PDB entry 7PY6 | electron microscopy, 4.10 A resolution (low resolution: residue-level contacts below are approximate; hydrogen-bond / salt-bridge calls are withheld) | chains N and D of the 10 polymer chains in the assembly

Chain N:
Molecule: ntDNA
Sequence (39 nucleotides; row label = number of the first residue in the row):
     1 GGTCAGTACG TCCTATCGAT CTTCGGAAGA GATTCAGAG
Disordered / not traced: 1-8, 14-17, 39

Chain D:
Name: DNA-directed RNA polymerase subunit beta'
Organism: Escherichia coli
Notes: EC 2.7.7.6
UniProt: P0A8T8 (RPOC_ECO57); numbering as in UniProt (aligned over 1-1407)
Amino-acid sequence (1407 residues; numbered 1 to 1407; the number before each row is that of its first residue):
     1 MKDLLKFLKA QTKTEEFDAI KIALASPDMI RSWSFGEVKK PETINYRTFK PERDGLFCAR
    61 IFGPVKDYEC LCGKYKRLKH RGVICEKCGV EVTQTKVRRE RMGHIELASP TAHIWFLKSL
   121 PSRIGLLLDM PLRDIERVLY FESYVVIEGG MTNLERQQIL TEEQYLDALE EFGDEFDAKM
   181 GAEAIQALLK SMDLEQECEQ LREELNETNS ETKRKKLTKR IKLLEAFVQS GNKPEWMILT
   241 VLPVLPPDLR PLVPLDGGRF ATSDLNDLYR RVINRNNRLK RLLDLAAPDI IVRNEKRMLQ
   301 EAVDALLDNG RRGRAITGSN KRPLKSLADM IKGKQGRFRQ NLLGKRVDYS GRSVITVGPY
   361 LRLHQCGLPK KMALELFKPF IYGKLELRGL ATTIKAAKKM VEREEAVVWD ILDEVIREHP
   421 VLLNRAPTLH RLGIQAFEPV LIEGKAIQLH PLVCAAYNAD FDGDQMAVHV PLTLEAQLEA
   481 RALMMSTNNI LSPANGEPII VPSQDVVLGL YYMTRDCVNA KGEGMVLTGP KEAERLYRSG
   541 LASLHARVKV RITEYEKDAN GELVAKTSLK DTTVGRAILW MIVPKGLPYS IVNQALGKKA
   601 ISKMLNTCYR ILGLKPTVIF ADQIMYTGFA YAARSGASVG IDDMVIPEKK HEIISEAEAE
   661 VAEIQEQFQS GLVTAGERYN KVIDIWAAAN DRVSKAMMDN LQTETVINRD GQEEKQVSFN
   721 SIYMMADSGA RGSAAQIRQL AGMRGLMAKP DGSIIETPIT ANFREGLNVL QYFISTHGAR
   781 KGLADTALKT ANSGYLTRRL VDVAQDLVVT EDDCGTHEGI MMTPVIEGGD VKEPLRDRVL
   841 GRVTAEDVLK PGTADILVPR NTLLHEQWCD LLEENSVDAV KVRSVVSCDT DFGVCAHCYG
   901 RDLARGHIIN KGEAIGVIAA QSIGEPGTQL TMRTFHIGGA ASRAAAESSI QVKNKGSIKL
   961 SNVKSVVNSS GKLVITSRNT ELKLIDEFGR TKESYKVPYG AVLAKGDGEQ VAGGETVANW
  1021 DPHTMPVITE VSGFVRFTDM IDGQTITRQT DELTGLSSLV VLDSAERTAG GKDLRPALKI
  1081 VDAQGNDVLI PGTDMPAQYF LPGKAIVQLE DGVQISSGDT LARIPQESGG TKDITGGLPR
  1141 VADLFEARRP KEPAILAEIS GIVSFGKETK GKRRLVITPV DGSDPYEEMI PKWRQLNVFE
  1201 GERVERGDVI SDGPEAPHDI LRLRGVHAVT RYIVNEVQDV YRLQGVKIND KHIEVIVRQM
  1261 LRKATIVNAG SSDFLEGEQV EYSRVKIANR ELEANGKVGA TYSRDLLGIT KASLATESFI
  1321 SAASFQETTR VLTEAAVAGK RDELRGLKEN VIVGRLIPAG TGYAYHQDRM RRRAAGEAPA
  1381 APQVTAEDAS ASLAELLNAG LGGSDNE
Disordered / not traced: 1-15, 934-947, 1127-1135, 1374-1407
Metal / ion sites: Zn2+ site 1: Cys85, Cys88; Mg2+: Asp460, Asp462 (shared with 1 residue of chain R); Zn2+ site 2: Cys814, Cys888, Cys898
Curated features (UniProtKB/Swiss-Prot):
  - binding site (Zn(2+)): Cys70, Cys72, Cys85, Cys88, Cys814, Cys888, Cys895, Cys898
  - binding site (Mg(2+)): Asp460, Asp462, Asp464
  - modified residue: Lys972 (N6-acetyllysine)

Chain N / chain D interface:
Residue-residue contacts (14; chain N residue first):
  DG10(N) - Tyr46(D)
  DG10(N) - Arg47(D)
  DC13(N) - Asn274(D)
  DC13(N) - Arg278(D)
  DA19(N) - Arg314(D)
  DA27(N) - Arg1148(D)
  DA28(N) - Glu1146(D)
  DA28(N) - Arg1148(D)
  DA28(N) - Lys1311(D)
  DG29(N) - Lys1311(D)
  DA30(N) - Leu120(D)
  DA32(N) - Arg133(D)
  DG37(N) - Thr1169(D)
  DG37(N) - Lys1170(D)
Other interface residues (no listed pair), chain N (14 interface residues in all): DG18, DT20, DG26, DG31, DA38
Other interface residues (no listed pair), chain D (16 interface residues in all): Pro131, Lys216, Gly1171, Arg1174

In short:
14 residues of chain N face 16 of chain D across their interface. Asp460(D) and Asp462(D) form the Mg2+ site.
Cys85(D) and Cys88(D) coordinate Zn2+ site 1. Curated annotation (UniProt) lists 8 Zn2+-binding residues and 3
Mg2+-binding residues on chain D.
Here chain N is ntDNA and chain D is DNA-directed RNA polymerase subunit beta' (Escherichia coli). Entry 7PY6
(CryoEM structure of E.coli RNA polymerase elongation complex bound to NusA and NusG (NusA and NusG ...) was
determined by electron microscopy (same publication as 7PY0, 7PY1, 7PY3, 7PY5, 7PY7, 7PY8 and 4 further
entries).
